PDB entry 4TLM | X-ray diffraction, 3.77 A resolution | chains C and D of the 4 polymer chains in the assembly

# Chain C
Protein: receptor subunit GluN1
Organism: Xenopus laevis
UniProt: C0KD18 (C0KD18_XENLA); aligned to UniProt positions 22-828 over residues 22-828 (the alignment contains insertions or deletions, so no single offset holds)
Sequence (823 residues; each row starts with the number of its first residue):
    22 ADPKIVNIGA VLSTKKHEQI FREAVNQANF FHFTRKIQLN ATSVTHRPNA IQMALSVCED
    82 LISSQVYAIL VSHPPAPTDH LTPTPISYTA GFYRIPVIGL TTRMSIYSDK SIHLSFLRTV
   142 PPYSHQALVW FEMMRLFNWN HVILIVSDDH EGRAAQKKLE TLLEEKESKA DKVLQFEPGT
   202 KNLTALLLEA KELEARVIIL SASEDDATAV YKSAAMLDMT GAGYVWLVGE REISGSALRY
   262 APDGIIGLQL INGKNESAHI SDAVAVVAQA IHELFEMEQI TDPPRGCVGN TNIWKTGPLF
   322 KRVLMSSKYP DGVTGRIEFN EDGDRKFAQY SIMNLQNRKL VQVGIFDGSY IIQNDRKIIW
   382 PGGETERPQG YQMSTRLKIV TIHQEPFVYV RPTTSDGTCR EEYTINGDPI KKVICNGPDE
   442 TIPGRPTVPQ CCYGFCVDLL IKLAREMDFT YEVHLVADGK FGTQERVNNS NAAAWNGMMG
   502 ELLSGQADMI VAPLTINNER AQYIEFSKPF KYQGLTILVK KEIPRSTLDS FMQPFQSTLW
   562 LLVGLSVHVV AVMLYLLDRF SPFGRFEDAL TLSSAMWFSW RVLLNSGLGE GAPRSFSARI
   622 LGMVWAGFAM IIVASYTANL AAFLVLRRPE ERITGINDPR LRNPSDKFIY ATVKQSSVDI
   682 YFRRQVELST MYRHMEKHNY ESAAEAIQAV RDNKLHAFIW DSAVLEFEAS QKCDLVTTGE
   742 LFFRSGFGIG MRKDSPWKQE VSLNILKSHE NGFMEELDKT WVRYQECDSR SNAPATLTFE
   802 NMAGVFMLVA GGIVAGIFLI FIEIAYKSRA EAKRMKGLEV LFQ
Not modelled in the structure: 22, 389-391, 482-502, 540-549, 583-591, 786-796, 827-844
Differences from the reference sequence: engineered mutation Ala22 (Cys in C0KD18), Phe51 (Lys in C0KD18), Phe52 (Arg in C0KD18), Gln300 (Asn in C0KD18), Gln350 (Asn in C0KD18), Asp368 (Asn in C0KD18), Asp440 (Asn in C0KD18), Asp469 (Asn in C0KD18), Ala493 (Lys in C0KD18), Ala494 (Lys in C0KD18), Ala495 (Glu in C0KD18), Arg602 (Gly610 in C0KD18), Leu609 (Ile617 in C0KD18), Arg648 (Asp656 in C0KD18), Glu761 (Asn769 in C0KD18); insertion (829-837); expression tag (838-844)
Disulfides: Cys79-Cys308, Cys420-Cys452, Cys436-Cys453
Covalent attachments: N-acetylglucosamine (NAG) linked to Asn61
Residues lining bound ligands:
  - N-acetylglucosamine (NAG; 2-acetamido-2-deoxy-beta-D-glucopyranose): His38, Ile41, Asn276, Ser278
  - QEM (4-[(1R,2S)-3-(4-benzylpiperidin-1-yl)-1-hydroxy-2-methylpropyl]phenol): Pro106, Tyr109, Thr110, Gly112, Phe113, Lys131, Ser132, Ile133, His134, Leu135

# Chain D
Protein: receptor subunit GluN2B
Organism: Xenopus laevis
UniProt: A7XY94 (A7XY94_XENLA); aligned in 2 segments with insertions or deletions, so no single offset holds: 20-381 ~ UniProt 20-381; 382-825 ~ UniProt 386-839
Sequence (824 residues; numbered 20 to 843; the number before each row is that of its first residue):
    20 SRAYAQKHPN MDIAVILVGT TEEVAIKDVH EKDDFHHLPV TPRVELVTMQ ESDPKSIITR
    80 ICDLMSDKKV QGVVFGDDTD QEAIAQILDF ISVQTLTPIL GIHGGSSMIM ADKEEASMFF
   140 QFGPSIEQQA SVMLNIMEEY DWYIFSIVTT YFPGYQDFEN KVRSTIENSF VGWELEEVIH
   200 LDMSLDDIDS KIQNQLCKLQ SPVILLYCTK EEATYIFEVA HSVGLTGYGF TWIVPSLVAG
   260 DTDTVPDEFP TGLISVSYDE WDYDLPARVR DGIAIITTAA STMLSEHNSI PQSKSSCNNI
   320 QESRVYEAHM LKRYLINVTF EGRDLSFSED GYQMHPKLVI ILLNQERKWE RVGKYKDRSL
   380 KMWPVFDLYP NSEEHKDEHL SIVTLEEAPF VIVEDVDPLS GTCMRNTVPC RKQIRPENRT
   440 EEGGNYIKRC CKGFCIDILK KIAKTVKFTY DLYLVTNGKH GKKINGVWNG MIGEVVTKRA
   500 YMAVGSLTIN EERSEVVDFS VPFIETGISV MVSRSNGTVS PSAFLEPFSA DVWVMMFVML
   560 LIVSAVAVFV FEYFSPVGYN GPSFTIGKAI WLLWGLVFNN SLPVQNPKGT TSKIMVSVWA
   620 FFAVIFLASY TANLAAFMIQ RRYVDQVSGL SDKKFQRPND FSPAFRFGTV PNGSTERNIR
   680 NNYLEMHSYM VKFNQRSVQD ALLSLKSGKL DAFIYDAAVL NYMAGRDEGC KLVTIGSGKV
   740 FATTGYGIAI QKDSGWKRQV DLAILQLFGD GEMEELEALW LTGICHNEKN EVMSSQLDID
   800 NMAGVFYMLA AAMALSLITF IMEHLFYKSR AEAKRMKGLE VLFQ
Not modelled in the structure: 20-29, 383-396, 434-445, 537-540, 572-582, 789-793, 829-843
Differences from the reference sequence: engineered mutation Ser20 (Met in A7XY94), Arg21 (Gly in A7XY94), Ala22 (Cys in A7XY94), Glu64 (Ala in A7XY94), Gln69 (Asn in A7XY94), Cys216 (Lys in A7XY94), Asp343 (Asn in A7XY94), Val486 (Thr490 in A7XY94), Leu601 (Val615 in A7XY94), Arg640 (Glu654 in A7XY94), Arg641 (Glu655 in A7XY94); insertion (826-836); expression tag (837-843)
Curated features (UniProtKB/Swiss-Prot):
  - binding site (Zn(2+)): His122, Glu279
  - glycosylation (N-linked (GlcNAc...) asparagine): Asn336, Asn681
  - binding site (L-glutamate): Thr507, Arg512
Disulfides: Cys81-Cys316, Cys422-Cys449, Cys429-Cys450, Cys729-Cys784
Covalent attachments: N-acetylglucosamine (NAG) linked to Asn671
Residues lining bound ligands:
  - JEG (trans-1-aminocyclobutane-1,3-dicarboxylic acid): His479, Ser505, Leu506, Thr507, Val669, Gly672, Ser673, Thr674, Tyr714, Asp715
  - QEM (4-[(1R,2S)-3-(4-benzylpiperidin-1-yl)-1-hydroxy-2-methylpropyl]phenol): Ala102, Gln105, Ile106, Phe109, Thr169, Tyr170, Phe171

# How chain C and chain D interact
Contacting residue pairs (46; chain C residue first):
  Asn70(C) with Cys316(D); Asn317(D), hydrogen bond (side chain-backbone)
  Ala71(C) with Phe109(D), hydrophobic
  Ile72(C) with Gln113(D); Cys316(D), hydrophobic
  Phe113(C) with Pro73(D), hydrophobic
  Asp130(C) with Tyr174(D), hydrogen bond
  Lys131(C) with Tyr170(D)
  Ser132(C) with Tyr170(D), hydrogen bond (side chain-backbone); Tyr174(D)
  Leu135(C) with Ser203(D)
  Cys308(C) with Asp72(D); Lys74(D)
  Val309(C) with Asp72(D)
  Gly310(C) with Asp72(D), hydrogen bond (backbone-side chain)
  Asn311(C) with Asp72(D)
  Lys316(C) with Asp205(D)
  Pro319(C) with Ser203(D); Leu204(D), hydrogen bond (backbone-backbone); Asp205(D)
  Leu320(C) with Asp205(D), hydrogen bond (backbone-side chain)
  Lys322(C) with Ser203(D)
  Arg323(C) with Leu204(D)
  Gln554(C) with Leu796(D)
  Pro555(C) with Asp797(D)
  Leu563(C) with Phe805(D)
  Val564(C) with Phe805(D), hydrophobic
  Ser567(C) with Phe805(D)
  Asn606(C) with Ser600(D)
  Gly610(C) with Pro602(D)
  Ser618(C) with Ser815(D); Thr818(D); Phe819(D)
  Leu622(C) with Ser815(D)
  Met624(C) with Trp593(D), hydrophobic
  Thr638(C) with Thr630(D), hydrogen bond
  Ala639(C) with Met637(D)
  Ala642(C) with Ala634(D); Met637(D), hydrophobic
  Pro650(C) with Cys729(D), hydrophobic; Glu787(D)
  Pro660(C) with Ala777(D); Thr781(D)
  Arg663(C) with Leu778(D)
  Asn664(C) with Leu778(D); Trp779(D)
Also at the interface, not in a pair above, chain C (50 interface residues in all): Cys79, Pro106, Tyr114, Thr312, Val603, Gly608, Phe617, Ile621, Val625, Ala627, Phe629, Met631, Ala635, Ala643, Glu651, Thr691
Also at the interface, not in a pair above, chain D (40 interface residues in all): Ile77, Ala102, Met202, Asn425, Phe597, Asn598, Leu633, Gln795, Leu808, Ala811

# In short
50 residues of chain C face 40 of chain D across their interface, with 7 hydrogen bonds. Polar pairs include
Asn70(C)-Asn317(D), Asp130(C)-Tyr174(D) and Ser132(C)-Tyr170(D). Compound QEM is bound between chain C and
chain D. Bound to chain C: N-acetylglucosamine. Chain D binds compound JEG.
Chain C is receptor subunit GluN1 and chain D is receptor subunit GluN2B, both from Xenopus laevis; the
structure, Crystal structure of GluN1/GluN2B NMDA receptor, structure 2, was determined by X-ray diffraction
together with 4TLL from the same study.
